7EA3 - chains C and D of the 24 polymer chains in the assembly; structure by electron microscopy, 4.31 A resolution (low resolution: residue-level contacts below are approximate; hydrogen-bond / salt-bridge calls are withheld).

[Chain C]
Protein: Trafficking protein particle complex subunit BET3
Source organism: Saccharomyces cerevisiae (strain ATCC 204508 / S288c)
Reference sequence: P36149 (BET3_YEAST); residues 1-193 here = UniProt positions 1-193
Chain sequence (193 residues; each row starts with the number of its first residue):
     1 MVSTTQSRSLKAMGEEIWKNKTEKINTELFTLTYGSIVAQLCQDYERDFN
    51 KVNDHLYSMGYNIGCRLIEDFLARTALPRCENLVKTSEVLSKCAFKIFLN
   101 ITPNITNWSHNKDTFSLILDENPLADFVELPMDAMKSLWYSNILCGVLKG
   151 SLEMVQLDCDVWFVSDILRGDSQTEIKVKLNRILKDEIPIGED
Not modelled in the structure: 1-8
Curated features (UniProtKB/Swiss-Prot):
  - lipidation: C80 (S-palmitoyl cysteine)
  - mutagenesis: C80 (C80S: Loss of palmitoylation)

[Chain D]
Protein: Trafficking protein particle complex subunit BET5
Source organism: Saccharomyces cerevisiae (strain ATCC 204508 / S288c)
Reference sequence: Q03630 (BET5_YEAST); aligned to UniProt positions 1-154 over residues 1-154 (the alignment contains insertions or deletions, so no single offset holds)
Chain sequence (154 residues; numbered 1 to 154; the number before each row is that of its first residue):
     1 MGIYSFWIFDRHCNCIFDREWTLASNSASKQNEEDAKLLYGMIFSLRSIT
    51 QKLSKGSVKNDIRSISTGKYRVHTYCTASGLWFVLLSDFKQQSYTQVLQY
   101 IYSHIYVKYVSNNLLSPYDFAENENEMRGQGTRKITNRNFISVLESFLAP
   151 MVNQ
Not modelled in the structure: 1, 153-154

[How chain C and chain D interact]
Pairs across the interface - 30 pairs, chain C then chain D:
  C65(C) - Y118(D)
  R66(C) - S111(D)
  R66(C) - N113(D)
  R66(C) - L114(D)
  R66(C) - S116(D)
  R66(C) - Y118(D)
  E69(C) - Y102(D)
  E69(C) - Y106(D)
  E69(C) - V107(D)
  E69(C) - S111(D)
  D70(C) - N112(D)
  L72(C) - A78(D)
  A73(C) - Y102(D)
  A73(C) - V107(D)
  L77(C) - A78(D)
  P78(C) - A78(D)
  R79(C) - A78(D)
  R79(C) - G80(D)
  E81(C) - K59(D)
  M154(C) - R11(D)
  M154(C) - S79(D)
  Q156(C) - R11(D)
  E187(C) - R11(D)
  E187(C) - H12(D)
  E187(C) - C13(D)
  E187(C) - R128(D)
  I188(C) - F44(D)
  I188(C) - R128(D)
  P189(C) - C13(D)
  P189(C) - Y40(D)
Interface residues without a listed pair, chain C (20 interface residues in all): A76, V155, D186, I190, G191
Interface residues without a listed pair, chain D (26 interface residues in all): R47, Y75, S103, V110, P117, G129, Q130

[In short]
20 residues of chain C and 26 residues of chain D are in contact. UniProt lists one mutagenesis site on chain
C.
Chain C is Trafficking protein particle complex subunit BET3 and chain D is Trafficking protein particle
complex subunit BET5, both from Saccharomyces cerevisiae (strain ATCC 204508 / S288c); the structure, Intact
Ypt32-TRAPPII (dimer), was determined by electron microscopy together with 7E2C, 7E2D, 7E8S, 7E8T, 7E93 and
7E94 from the same study.
